PDB entry 8AMF | electron microscopy, 3.80 A resolution | chains A and B of the 6 polymer chains in the assembly

# Chain A (and B)
Protein: Protein RecA
Organism: Streptococcus pneumoniae
Notes: chain B of this document is another copy of the same molecule, construct and numbering; everything in this record applies to it too
Reference sequence: P0A452 (RECA_STRR6); residues 1-388 here = UniProt positions 1-388
Sequence (388 residues; each row starts with the number of its first residue):
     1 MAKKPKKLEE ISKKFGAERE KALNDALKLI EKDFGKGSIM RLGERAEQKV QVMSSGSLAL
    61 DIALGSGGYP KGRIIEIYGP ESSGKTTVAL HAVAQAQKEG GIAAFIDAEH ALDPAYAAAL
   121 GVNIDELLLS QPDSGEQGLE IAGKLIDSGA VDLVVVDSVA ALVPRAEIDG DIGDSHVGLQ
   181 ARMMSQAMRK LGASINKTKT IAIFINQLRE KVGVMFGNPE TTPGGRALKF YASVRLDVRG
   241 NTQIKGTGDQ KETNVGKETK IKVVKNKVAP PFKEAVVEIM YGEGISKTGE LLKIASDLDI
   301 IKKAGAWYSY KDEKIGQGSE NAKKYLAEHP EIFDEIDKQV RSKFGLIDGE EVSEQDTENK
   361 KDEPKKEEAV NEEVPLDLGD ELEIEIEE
Not modelled in the structure: 1-8, 342-388
Ligand contacts:
  - ATP-gamma-S (AGS; phosphothiophosphoric acid-adenylate ester), molecule 1: Ser-82, Ser-83, Gly-84, Lys-85, Thr-86, Thr-87, Glu-109, Tyr-116, Lys-257, Tyr-281
  - ATP-gamma-S (AGS), molecule 2: Phe-230, Lys-265, Asn-266, Lys-267
Swiss-Prot annotation at these positions:
  - binding site (ATP): Gly-79 to Thr-86
What the authors report for this chain:
  - binding site for ATP-gamma-S: Gly-84, Lys-85, Thr-86, Lys-265, Lys-267
  - binding site for the 10-nt DNA strand: Ser-185, Arg-209, Glu-210, Gly-224, Gly-225, Arg-226

# Chain A / chain B interface
Contacting residue pairs - 71 pairs, chain A then chain B:
  Ser-12(A) / Lys-197(B)
  Lys-13(A) / Lys-197(B)
  Lys-14(A) / Asp-147(B)  salt bridge
  Lys-14(A) / Lys-197(B)
  Lys-14(A) / Thr-198(B)
  Phe-15(A) / Thr-198(B)
  Gly-16(A) / Ala-150(B)
  Ala-17(A) / Ala-150(B)
  Glu-20(A) / Ile-102(B)
  Glu-20(A) / Ala-150(B)
  Ala-26(A) / Ser-148(B)
  Leu-29(A) / Lys-144(B)
  Ile-30(A) / Ile-141(B)  hydrophobic
  Ile-30(A) / Lys-144(B)
  Phe-34(A) / Gln-137(B)
  Phe-34(A) / Ile-141(B)  hydrophobic
  Ser-38(A) / Leu-129(B)
  Ser-38(A) / Ser-130(B)  hydrogen bond (backbone-side chain)
  Ile-39(A) / Leu-129(B)
  Ile-39(A) / Ser-130(B)
  Ile-39(A) / Ile-141(B)  hydrophobic
  Ile-39(A) / Leu-145(B)  hydrophobic
  Met-40(A) / Leu-129(B)  hydrogen bond (backbone-backbone)
  Arg-41(A) / Asp-125(B)
  Arg-41(A) / Glu-126(B)  salt bridge
  Arg-41(A) / Leu-127(B)
  Arg-41(A) / Leu-128(B)
  Leu-42(A) / Ile-124(B)
  Leu-42(A) / Leu-127(B)  hydrogen bond (backbone-backbone)
  Leu-42(A) / Leu-129(B)  hydrophobic
  Gly-43(A) / Ile-124(B)
  Gly-43(A) / Asp-125(B)
  Gln-48(A) / Leu-112(B)
  Gln-48(A) / Pro-114(B)
  Gln-48(A) / Gln-131(B)  hydrogen bond
  Lys-49(A) / Pro-114(B)
  Arg-73(A) / His-110(B)  hydrogen bond (side chain-backbone)
  Arg-73(A) / Ala-111(B)
  Glu-136(A) / Ile-172(B)
  Glu-136(A) / Gly-173(B)
  Glu-140(A) / Asp-171(B)
  Glu-140(A) / Ile-172(B)
  Val-177(A) / Val-212(B)  hydrophobic
  Ser-185(A) / Arg-209(B)  hydrogen bond
  Gln-186(A) / Glu-167(B)  hydrogen bond
  Gln-186(A) / Gly-173(B)  hydrogen bond (side chain-backbone)
  Ala-187(A) / Ile-172(B)  hydrophobic
  Arg-189(A) / Ala-160(B)
  Arg-189(A) / Val-163(B)
  Arg-189(A) / Glu-167(B)  salt bridge
  Arg-189(A) / Gln-180(B)  hydrogen bond
  Lys-190(A) / Ile-172(B)
  Gly-192(A) / His-110(B)
  Ala-193(A) / His-110(B)
  Ala-193(A) / Asp-133(B)
  Asn-196(A) / His-110(B)
  Asn-196(A) / Gln-131(B)  hydrogen bond
  Arg-226(A) / Glu-210(B)  salt bridge
  Arg-226(A) / Glu-220(B)  salt bridge
  Ala-227(A) / Arg-209(B)
  Phe-230(A) / Gly-79(B)
  Phe-230(A) / Pro-80(B)
  Phe-230(A) / Glu-81(B)
  Phe-230(A) / Gln-207(B)
  Phe-230(A) / Leu-208(B)
  Tyr-231(A) / Ala-160(B)
  Tyr-231(A) / Ala-161(B)
  Lys-265(A) / Ser-82(B)
  Lys-267(A) / Ala-111(B)
  Pro-271(A) / Tyr-281(B)
  Phe-272(A) / Asn-254(B)
Also at the interface, not in a pair above, chain A (47 interface residues in all): Ile-11, Ala-22, Leu-23, Asp-33, Arg-45, Val-50, Lys-229, Arg-235
Also at the interface, not in a pair above, chain B (54 interface residues in all): Glu-47, Lys-85, Glu-109, Asp-113, Pro-132, Glu-140, Gly-149, Val-151, Ile-168, Asp-174, Lys-199

# In short
47 residues of chain A face 54 of chain B across their interface, with 10 hydrogen bonds and 5 salt bridges.
Among the polar pairs are Lys-14(A)/Asp-147(B), Arg-41(A)/Glu-126(B) and Arg-189(A)/Glu-167(B). From the
paper: a binding site for the 10-nt DNA strand at Ser-185(A), Arg-209(A) and Glu-210(A) among others; a
binding site for ATP-gamma-S at Gly-84(A), Lys-85(A) and Thr-86(A) among others.
Chain A and chain B are both Protein RecA (Streptococcus pneumoniae); the structure, Cryo-EM structure of the
RecA postsynaptic filament from S. pneumoniae, was determined by electron microscopy, deposited together with
8AMD.
